PDB entry 3D9Y | X-ray diffraction, 1.65 A resolution | chain A

# Chain A
Protein: Profilin
Source organism: Schizosaccharomyces pombe
UniProt: P39825 (PROF_SCHPO); residues 0-126 here correspond to UniProt positions 1-127 (UniProt number = residue number + 1)
Amino-acid sequence (127 residues; row label = number of the first residue in the row; numbering starts at 0):
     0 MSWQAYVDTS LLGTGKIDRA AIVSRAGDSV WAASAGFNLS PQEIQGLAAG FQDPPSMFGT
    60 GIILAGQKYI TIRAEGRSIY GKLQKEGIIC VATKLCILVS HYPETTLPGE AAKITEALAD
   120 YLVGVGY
Disordered / not traced: 0
Reported in the primary citation:
  - mutagenesis - E42K: decreased growth (citing earlier work)
  - mutagenesis - K67A, I71E, Y79R, K81E (100-fold), P107W, A111E: decreased binding to actin (citing earlier work)
  - specificity-determining residues: Lys84, Tyr120 (proposed by the authors, not directly observed)

# In short
From the paper: K67A, I71E and Y79R, among others, reduce binding to actin; specificity determinants Lys84 and
Tyr120; 7 substitutions were tested in all.
Chain A is Profilin (Schizosaccharomyces pombe); the structure, Crystal Structure of Profilin from
Schizosaccharomyces pombe, was determined by X-ray diffraction, deposited together with 3DAV.
